PDB entry 6I52 | electron microscopy, 4.70 A resolution (low resolution: residue-level contacts below are approximate; hydrogen-bond / salt-bridge calls are withheld) | chains B and D of the 4 polymer chains in the assembly

Chain B:
Protein: Replication factor A protein 2
Source organism: Saccharomyces cerevisiae (strain ATCC 204508 / S288c)
UniProt: P26754 (RFA2_YEAST); residue numbers follow UniProt; this construct covers 32-105, 125-182
Sequence (132 residues; row label = number of the first residue in the row; note: 19 numbers in that range are skipped by the numbering (no residue carries them; nothing is unmodelled there)):
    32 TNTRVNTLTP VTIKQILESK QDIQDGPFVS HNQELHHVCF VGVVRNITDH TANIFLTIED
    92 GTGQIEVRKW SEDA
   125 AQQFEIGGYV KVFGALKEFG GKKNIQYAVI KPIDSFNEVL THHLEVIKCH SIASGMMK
Curated features (UniProtKB/Swiss-Prot):
  - DNA-binding region: Val69 to Ile157 (OB)

Chain D:
Molecule: 20-nt DNA strand
Sequence (20 nucleotides; row label = number of the first residue in the row):
     8 TTTTTTTTTT TTTTTTTTTT

Chain B / chain D interface:
Pairs across the interface - 18 pairs, chain B then chain D:
  Thr32(B) - DT20(D)
  Asn33(B) - DT19(D)
  Asn33(B) - DT20(D)
  Arg99(B) - DT24(D)
  Arg99(B) - DT25(D)
  Glu103(B) - DT21(D)
  Glu103(B) - DT22(D)
  Phe143(B) - DT24(D)
  Phe143(B) - DT25(D)
  Gly144(B) - DT25(D)
  Gly144(B) - DT26(D)
  Gly145(B) - DT26(D)
  Lys146(B) - DT26(D)
  Asn148(B) - DT24(D)
  Asn148(B) - DT25(D)
  Ile149(B) - DT24(D)
  Gln150(B) - DT21(D)
  Gln150(B) - DT23(D)
Interface residues without a listed pair, chain B (12 interface residues in all): Lys141

Summary:
Chain B and chain D form an interface of 12 and 8 residues respectively. From UniProt: a DNA-binding region on
chain B.
Chain B is Replication factor A protein 2 (Saccharomyces cerevisiae (strain ATCC 204508 / S288c)) and chain D
is a 20-nt DNA strand; the structure, Yeast RPA bound to ssDNA, was determined by electron microscopy.
